Entry 7SPP (X-ray diffraction, 1.96 A resolution); this record covers chains A and C.

[Chain A]
Protein: Spike protein S1
Source organism: Severe acute respiratory syndrome coronavirus 2
UniProt: P0DTC2 (SPIKE_SARS2); residue numbers follow UniProt; this construct covers 319-535
Amino-acid sequence (225 residues; row label = number of the first residue in the row):
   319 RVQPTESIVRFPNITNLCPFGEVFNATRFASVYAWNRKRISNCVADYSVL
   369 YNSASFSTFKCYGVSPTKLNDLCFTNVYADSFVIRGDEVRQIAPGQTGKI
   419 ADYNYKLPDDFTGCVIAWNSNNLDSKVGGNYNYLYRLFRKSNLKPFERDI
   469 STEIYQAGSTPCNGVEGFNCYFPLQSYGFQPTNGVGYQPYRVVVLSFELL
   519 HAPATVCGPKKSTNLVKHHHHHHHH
Not modelled in the structure: 319-333, 529-543
Disulfide bonds: Cys336-Cys361, Cys379-Cys432, Cys391-Cys525, Cys480-Cys488
Covalently attached groups: N-acetylglucosamine (NAG) linked to Asn343
Construct notes: expression tag (536-543)
UniProt features mapped onto this chain:
  - region: Arg403 to Asp405 (Integrin-binding motif), Asn448 to Phe456 (Immunodominant HLA epitope recognized by the CD8+)
  - glycosylation: Thr323 (O-linked (GalNAc) threonine), Ser325 (O-linked (HexNAc...) serine), Asn331 (N-linked (GlcNAc...) (complex) asparagine), Asn343 (N-linked (GlcNAc...) (complex) asparagine)
  - natural variant: Gly339 (G339D: In strain: Omicron/BA.1, Omicron/BA.2 and 4 more; G339H: In strain: Omicron/BA.2.75, Omicron/XBB.1.5 and 1 more), Arg346 (R346K: In strain: Mu/B.1.621; R346T: In strain: Omicron/BQ.1.1, Omicron/XBB.1.5 and 1 more), Leu368 (L368I: In strain: Omicron/XBB.1.5, Omicron/EG.5.1), Ser371 (S371F: In strain: Omicron/BA.2, Omicron/BA.2.12.1 and 6 more; S371L: In strain: Omicron/BA.1), Ser373 (S373P: In strain: Omicron/BA.1, Omicron/BA.2 and 7 more), Ser375 (S375F: In strain: Omicron/BA.1, Omicron/BA.2 and 7 more), Thr376 (T376A: In strain: Omicron/BA.2, Omicron/BA.2.12.1 and 5 more), Asp405 (D405N: In strain: Omicron/BA.2, Omicron/BA.2.12.1 and 6 more), Arg408 (R408S: In strain: Omicron/BA.2, Omicron/BA.2.12.1 and 6 more), Lys417 (K417N: In strain: Beta/B.1.351, Omicron/BA.1 and 8 more; K417T: In strain: Gamma/P.1), Asn440 (N440K: In strain: Omicron/BA.1, Omicron/BA.2 and 7 more), Lys444 (K444T: In strain: Omicron/BQ.1.1), 16 further natural variant entries in UniProt
  - mutagenesis: Asn331 (N331Q: Reduced viral infectivity), Asn343 (N343Q: Reduced viral infectivity), Leu452 (L452R: Increased resistance to neutralizing antibodies. Decreases HLA binding to NF9 epitope. Increased binding affinity to human ACE2), Tyr453 (Y453F: Decreased HLA binding to NF9 epitope. Increased binding affinity to human ACE2), Ala475 (A475V: Increased resistance to neutralizing antibodies), Val483 (V483A: Increased resistance to neutralizing antibodies), Glu484 (E484D: Increased replication in human TMEM106B overexpressing cells), Phe490 (F490L: Increased resistance to neutralizing antibodies and human covalescent sera neutralization), Gln493 (Q493N: Reduced host ACE2-binding affinity in vitro; Q493Y: Reduced host ACE2-binding affinity in vitro), Asn501 (N501T: Reduced host ACE2-binding affinity in vitro; N501Y: Increased binding affinity to human ACE2), His519 (H519P: Increased resistance to human covalescent sera neutralization)

[Chain C]
Protein: Vnar 2C02
Source organism: Squalus acanthias
Amino-acid sequence (117 residues; numbered 19 to 135; the number before each row is that of its first residue):
    19 MASVNQTPRTATKETGESLTINCVVTGASCSWSRTYWYRKNPGSSNQERI
    69 SISGRYVESVNKGAKSFSLRIKDLTVADSATYYCKALINTGKDCTMNFHY
   119 DGAGTVLTVNQHHHHHH
Not modelled in the structure: 19, 130-135
Disulfide bonds: Cys41-Cys102, Cys48-Cys112

[Interface between chain A and chain C]
Contacting residue pairs (26; chain A residue first):
  Arg346(A) - Phe116(C)
  Arg346(A) - His117(C)  hydrogen bond (side chain-backbone)
  Arg346(A) - Tyr118(C)  hydrogen bond
  Phe347(A) - Phe116(C)
  Ser349(A) - His117(C)
  Tyr351(A) - Thr53(C)
  Tyr351(A) - His117(C)  hydrogen bond
  Ala352(A) - Asn115(C)
  Asn354(A) - Met114(C)
  Asn354(A) - Asn115(C)  hydrogen bond (side chain-backbone)
  Asn354(A) - Phe116(C)
  Arg355(A) - Met114(C)
  Gly446(A) - Ser63(C)  hydrogen bond (backbone-side chain)
  Tyr449(A) - Ser63(C)
  Tyr449(A) - Asn64(C)
  Tyr449(A) - Gln65(C)
  Asn450(A) - His117(C)
  Leu452(A) - Tyr54(C)
  Leu452(A) - His117(C)
  Arg466(A) - Asn115(C)
  Thr470(A) - Arg52(C)  hydrogen bond
  Glu484(A) - Arg67(C)  salt bridge
  Glu484(A) - Ser69(C)
  Phe490(A) - Thr53(C)
  Phe490(A) - Tyr54(C)  hydrophobic
  Phe490(A) - Arg67(C)
Other interface residues (no listed pair), chain A (20 interface residues in all): Ala348, Trp353, Ile468, Val483, Leu492
Other interface residues (no listed pair), chain C (19 interface residues in all): Ile70, Ser71, Lys103, Leu105, Thr113, Asp119
Interface features reported in the paper:
  - specific contacts: Arg346(A)-Tyr118(C) (hydrogen bond), Asn354(A)-Asn115(C) (hydrogen bond), Gly446(A)-Ser63(C) (backbone contact), Glu484(A)-Arg67(C) (salt bridge), Phe490(A)-Arg67(C) (cation-pi contact)
  - interface residues, chain A: Ala348(A), Tyr351(A), Ala352(A), Leu452(A), Ile468(A), Phe490(A), Leu492(A)
  - interface residues, chain C: Thr53(C), Tyr54(C), Leu105(C), Phe116(C)

[Summary]
Chain A and chain C form an interface of 20 and 19 residues respectively; the contacts include 6 hydrogen
bonds and 1 salt bridge. Polar pairs include Glu484(A)-Arg67(C), Arg346(A)-His117(C) and Arg346(A)-Tyr118(C).
The authors report hydrogen bonds between Arg346(A) and Tyr118(C) and Asn354(A) and Asn115(C); a backbone
contact between Gly446(A) and Ser63(C); a salt bridge between Glu484(A) and Arg67(C). The paper reports
interface residues Ala348(A), Tyr351(A) and Thr53(C) among others.
Here chain A is Spike protein S1 (Severe acute respiratory syndrome coronavirus 2) and chain C is Vnar 2C02
(Squalus acanthias). Entry 7SPP (Crystal structure of the SARS-CoV-2 receptor binding domain in complex with
VNAR 2C02) was determined by X-ray diffraction together with 7SPO from the same study.
